PDB entry 4BKJ | X-ray diffraction, 1.70 A resolution | chain A

[Chain A]
Molecule: Epithelial discoidin domain-containing receptor 1
From: Homo sapiens
Notes: EC 2.7.10.1; fragment: kinase domain, resdiues 564-876
UniProt: Q08345 (DDR1_HUMAN); residues 601-913 here correspond to UniProt positions 564-876 (UniProt number = residue number - 37)
Sequence (315 residues; row label = number of the first residue in the row):
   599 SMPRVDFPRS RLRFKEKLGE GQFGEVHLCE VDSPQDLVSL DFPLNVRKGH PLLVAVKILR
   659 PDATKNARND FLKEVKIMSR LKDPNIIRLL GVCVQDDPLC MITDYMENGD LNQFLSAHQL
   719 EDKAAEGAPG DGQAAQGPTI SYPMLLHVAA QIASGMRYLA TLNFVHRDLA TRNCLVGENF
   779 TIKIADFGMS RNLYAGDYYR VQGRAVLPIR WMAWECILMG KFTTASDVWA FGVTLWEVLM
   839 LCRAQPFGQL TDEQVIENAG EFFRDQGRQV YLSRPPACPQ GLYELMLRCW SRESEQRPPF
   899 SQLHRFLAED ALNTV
Not modelled in the structure: 599, 721-735, 799-802
Differences from the reference sequence: expression tag (599-600)
Ligand contacts: sti-571 (STI; 4-(4-methyl-piperazin-1-ylmethyl)-N-[4-methyl-3-(4-pyridin-3-yl-pyrimidin-2-ylamino)-phenyl]-benzamide): L616, V624, A653, V654, K655, E672, I675, M676, L679, I685, M699, T701, D702, Y703, M704, F762, V763, H764, R765, L773, A783, D784, F785
From the paper describing this entry:
  - contacts within the chain: K655-E672 (salt bridge), D708-R789 (hydrogen bond)
  - binding site for sti-571: E672, M699, T701, M704, V763, H764, D784, F785
  - conformationally variable residues (order/disorder transition): V799 to A803
  - post-translational modification sites: Y792, Y796, Y797 (proposed by the authors, not directly observed)

[In short]
Chain A binds sti-571. The paper reports a binding site for sti-571 at E672, M699 and T701 among others;
modification sites Y792, Y796 and Y797.
Chain A is Epithelial discoidin domain-containing receptor 1 (Homo sapiens); the structure, Crystal structure
of the human DDR1 kinase domain in complex with imatinib, was determined by X-ray diffraction (same
publication as 3ZOS).
